Entry 5C5U (X-ray diffraction, 1.70 A resolution); this record covers chain A.

Chain A:
Molecule: Prolyl 4-hydroxylase
Source organism: Paramecium bursaria Chlorella virus 1
UniProt: Q84406 (Q84406_PBCV1); numbering as in UniProt (aligned over 36-242)
Sequence (228 residues; numbered 15 to 242; the number before each row is that of its first residue):
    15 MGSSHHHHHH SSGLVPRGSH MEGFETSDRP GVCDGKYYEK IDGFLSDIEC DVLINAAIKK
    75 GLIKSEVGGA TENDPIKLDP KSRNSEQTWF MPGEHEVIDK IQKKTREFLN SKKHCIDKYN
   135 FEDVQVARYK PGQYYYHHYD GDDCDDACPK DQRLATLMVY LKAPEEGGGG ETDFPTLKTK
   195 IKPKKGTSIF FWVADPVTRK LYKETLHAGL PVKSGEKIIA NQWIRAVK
Unresolved in the structure: 15-33, 79-99, 242
Sequence notes: initiating methionine (15); expression tag (16-35)
Disulfide bonds: Cys47-Cys129, Cys158-Cys162
Ion coordination: Mn2+: His152, Asp154, His221
What the authors report for this chain:
  - Mn2+ coordination: His152, Asp154, His221
  - conformationally variable residues (order/disorder transition, side-chain flip): Ser79 to Ser99, Tyr149

In short:
The Mn2+ site is built by His152, Asp154 and His221. The paper reports Mn2+ coordination by His152, Asp154 and
His221; conformational variability at Ser79 and Tyr149.
Chain A is Prolyl 4-hydroxylase (Paramecium bursaria Chlorella virus 1); the structure, The crystal structure
of viral collagen prolyl hydroxylase vCPH from Paramecium Bursaria Chlorella virus-1 - Truncated ..., was
determined by X-ray diffraction together with 5C5T from the same study.
